Entry 7N2M (X-ray diffraction, 2.90 A resolution); this record covers chains A and C of the 3 polymer chains in the assembly.

[Chain A]
Molecule: DNA polymerase alpha catalytic subunit
Organism: Homo sapiens
Notes: EC 2.7.7.7
Reference sequence: P09884 (DPOLA_HUMAN); residues 336-1257 here = UniProt positions 336-1257
Amino-acid sequence (922 residues; row label = number of the first residue in the row):
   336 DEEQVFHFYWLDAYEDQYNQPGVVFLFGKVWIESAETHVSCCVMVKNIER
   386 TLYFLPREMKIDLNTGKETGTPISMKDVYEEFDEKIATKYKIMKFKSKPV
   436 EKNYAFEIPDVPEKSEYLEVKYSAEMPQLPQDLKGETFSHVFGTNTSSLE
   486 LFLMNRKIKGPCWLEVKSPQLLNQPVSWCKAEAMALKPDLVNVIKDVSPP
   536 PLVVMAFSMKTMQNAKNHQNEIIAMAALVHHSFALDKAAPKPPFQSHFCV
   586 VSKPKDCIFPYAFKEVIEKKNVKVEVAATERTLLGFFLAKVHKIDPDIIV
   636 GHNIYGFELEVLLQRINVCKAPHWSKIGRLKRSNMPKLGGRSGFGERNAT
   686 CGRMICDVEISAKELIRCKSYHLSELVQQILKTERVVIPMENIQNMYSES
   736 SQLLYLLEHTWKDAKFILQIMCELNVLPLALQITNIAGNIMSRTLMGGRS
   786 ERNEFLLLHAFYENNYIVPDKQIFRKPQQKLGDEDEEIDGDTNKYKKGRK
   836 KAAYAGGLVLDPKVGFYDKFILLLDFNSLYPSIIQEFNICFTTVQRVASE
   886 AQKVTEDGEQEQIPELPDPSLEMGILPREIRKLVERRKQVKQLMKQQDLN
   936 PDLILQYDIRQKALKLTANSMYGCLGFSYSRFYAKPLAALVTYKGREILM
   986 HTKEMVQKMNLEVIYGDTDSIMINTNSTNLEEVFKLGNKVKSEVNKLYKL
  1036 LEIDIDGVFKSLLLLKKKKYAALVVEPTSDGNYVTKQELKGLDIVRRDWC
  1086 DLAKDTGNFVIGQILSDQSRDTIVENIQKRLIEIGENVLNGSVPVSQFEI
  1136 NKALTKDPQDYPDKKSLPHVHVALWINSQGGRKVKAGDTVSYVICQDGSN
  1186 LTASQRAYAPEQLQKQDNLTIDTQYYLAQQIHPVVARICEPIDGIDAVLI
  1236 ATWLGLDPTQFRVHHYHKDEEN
Disordered / not traced: 336-337, 674-677, 809-833, 883-895, 1245-1257
Sequence notes: conflict Ala516 (Val in P09884)
UniProt features mapped onto this chain:
  - modified residue: Thr406 (Phosphothreonine), Lys970 (N6-succinyllysine)
Bound ions: Zn2+ site 1: His342, Glu500; Mg2+: Asp860, Phe861, Asp1004 (together with 2'-deoxycytidine-5'-triphosphate); Zn2+ site 2: Asp860, Asp1004 (together with 2'-deoxycytidine-5'-triphosphate); K+: Cys1224, Glu1225, Ile1227, Ile1230
Residues lining bound ligands: 2'-deoxycytidine-5'-triphosphate (DCP): Asp860, Phe861, Asn862, Ser863, Leu864, Tyr865, Pro866, Arg922, Lys950, Leu951, Asn954, Tyr957, Thr1003, Asp1004
From the paper describing this entry:
  - binding site for the 11-nt RNA strand: Lys1075
  - conformationally variable residues (side-chain flip): Lys1075

[Chain C]
Molecule: 15-nt DNA strand
Sequence (15 nucleotides; each row starts with the number of its first residue):
   107 ATAGTCGCTCCAGGC
Disordered / not traced: 107-108

[How chain A and chain C interact]
Contacting residue pairs (45):
  Gly783(A) - DG110(C)  phosphate contact
  Arg784(A) - DG110(C)  hydrogen bond to the phosphate
  Ser785(A) - DG110(C)  hydrogen bond to the phosphate
  Arg834(A) - DC112(C)  base contact
  Arg834(A) - DG113(C)  hydrogen bond to the base
  Ala837(A) - DC112(C)  phosphate contact
  Ala837(A) - DG113(C)  phosphate contact
  Ala838(A) - DC112(C)  hydrogen bond to the phosphate
  Tyr839(A) - DT111(C)  phosphate contact
  Tyr839(A) - DC112(C)  sugar contact
  Ala840(A) - DC112(C)  phosphate contact
  Ala840(A) - DG113(C)  phosphate contact
  Gly841(A) - DC112(C)  hydrogen bond to the phosphate
  Gly841(A) - DG113(C)  hydrogen bond to the phosphate
  Gly842(A) - DG113(C)  sugar contact
  Val844(A) - DG113(C)  phosphate contact
  Val844(A) - DC114(C)  phosphate contact
  Leu951(A) - DG110(C)  base contact
  Asn954(A) - DG110(C)  base contact
  Ser955(A) - DG110(C)  base contact
  Tyr957(A) - DG110(C)  base contact
  Tyr957(A) - DT111(C)  base contact
  Gly958(A) - DG110(C)  base contact
  Gly958(A) - DT111(C)  sugar contact
  Cys959(A) - DG110(C)  sugar contact
  Gly961(A) - DT111(C)  sugar contact
  Phe962(A) - DA109(C)  sugar contact
  Phe962(A) - DG110(C)  phosphate contact
  Phe962(A) - DT111(C)  phosphate contact
  Tyr964(A) - DA109(C)  base contact
  Lys1051(A) - DT115(C)  phosphate contact
  Lys1051(A) - DC116(C)  salt bridge to the phosphate
  Lys1052(A) - DC114(C)  salt bridge to the phosphate
  Lys1053(A) - DG113(C)  base contact
  Lys1053(A) - DC114(C)  sugar contact
  Lys1054(A) - DT115(C)  phosphate contact
  Lys1054(A) - DC116(C)  salt bridge to the phosphate
  Trp1084(A) - DC117(C)  phosphate contact
  Ser1151(A) - DA118(C)  phosphate contact
  Ser1151(A) - DG119(C)  phosphate contact
  Thr1187(A) - DG119(C)  hydrogen bond to the phosphate
  Ser1189(A) - DA118(C)  hydrogen bond to the phosphate
  Ser1189(A) - DG119(C)  phosphate contact
  Arg1222(A) - DC116(C)  hydrogen bond to the phosphate
  Arg1222(A) - DC117(C)  salt bridge to the phosphate
Other interface residues (no listed pair), chain A (31 interface residues in all): Gln1190, Pro1218

[In short]
The interface between chain A and chain C involves 31 residues on one side and 11 on the other, with 9
hydrogen bonds and 4 salt bridges. Among the polar pairs are Arg834(A)-DG113(C), Arg784(A)-DG110(C) and
Ser785(A)-DG110(C). From the paper: a binding site for the 11-nt RNA strand at Lys1075(A); conformational
variability at Lys1075(A).
Here chain A is DNA polymerase alpha catalytic subunit (Homo sapiens) and chain C is a 15-nt DNA strand. Entry
7N2M (Crystal structure of DNA polymerase alpha catalytic core in complex with dCTP and template/primer having
T-C ...) was determined by X-ray diffraction.
